Entry 8POW (X-ray diffraction, 1.61 A resolution); this record covers chains L and S.

Chain L:
Molecule: Uptake hydrogenase large subunit
Source organism: Cupriavidus necator H16
Notes: EC 1.12.99.6
Reference sequence: P31891 (MBHL_CUPNH); residue numbers follow UniProt; this construct covers 1-603
Amino-acid sequence (603 residues; row label = number of the first residue in the row):
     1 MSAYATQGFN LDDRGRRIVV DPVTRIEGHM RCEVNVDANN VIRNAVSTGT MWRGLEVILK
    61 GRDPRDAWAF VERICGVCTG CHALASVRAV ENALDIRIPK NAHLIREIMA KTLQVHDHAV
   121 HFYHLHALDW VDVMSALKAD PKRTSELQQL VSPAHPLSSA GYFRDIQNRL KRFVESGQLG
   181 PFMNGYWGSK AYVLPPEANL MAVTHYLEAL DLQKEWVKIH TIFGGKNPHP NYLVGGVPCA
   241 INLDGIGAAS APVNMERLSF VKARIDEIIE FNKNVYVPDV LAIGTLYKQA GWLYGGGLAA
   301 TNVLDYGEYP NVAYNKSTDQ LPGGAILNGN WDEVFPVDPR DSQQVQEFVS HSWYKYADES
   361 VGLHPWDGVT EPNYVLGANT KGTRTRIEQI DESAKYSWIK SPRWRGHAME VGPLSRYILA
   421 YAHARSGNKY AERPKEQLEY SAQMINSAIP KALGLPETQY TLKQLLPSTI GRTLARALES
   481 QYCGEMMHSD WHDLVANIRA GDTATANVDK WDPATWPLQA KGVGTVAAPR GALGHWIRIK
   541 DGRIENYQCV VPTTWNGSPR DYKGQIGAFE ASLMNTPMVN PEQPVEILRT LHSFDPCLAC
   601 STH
Not modelled in the structure: 1-2, 246-249
Modified / non-standard residues: C597 (S-hydroxycysteine; CSO)
Curated features (UniProtKB/Swiss-Prot):
  - binding site (Ni(2+)): C75, C78, C597, C600
Bound ions: Mg2+: E56, C549; ni-fe oxidized active center Ni: C75, C78, C597, C600
Residues lining bound ligands: ni-fe oxidized active center (NFV): C75, C78, C81, H82, A528, P529, R530, L533, V551, P552, T553, C597, C600
Reported in the primary citation:
  - ni-fe oxidized active center coordination: C597
  - post-translational modification sites: C597

Chain S:
Molecule: Uptake hydrogenase small subunit
Source organism: Cupriavidus necator H16
Notes: EC 1.12.99.6
Reference sequence: P31892 (MBHS_CUPNH); residues 1-317 here correspond to UniProt positions 44-360 (UniProt number = residue number + 43)
Amino-acid sequence (328 residues; numbered 1 to 328; the number before each row is that of its first residue):
     1 METKPRTPVL WLHGLECTGC SESFIRSAHP LAKDVVLSMI SLDYDDTLMA AAGHQAEAIL
    61 EEIMTKYKGN YILAVEGNPP LNQDGMSCII GGRPFIEQLK YVAKDAKAII SWGSCASWGC
   121 VQAAKPNPTQ ATPVHKVITD KPIIKVPGCP PIAEVMTGVI TYMLTFDRIP ELDRQGRPKM
   181 FYSQRIHDKC YRRPHFDAGQ FVEEWDDESA RKGFCLYKMG CKGPTTYNAC STTRWNEGTS
   241 FPIQSGHGCI GCSEDGFWDK GSFYDRLTGI SQFGVEANAD KIGGTASVVV GAAVTAHAAA
   301 SAIKRASKKN ETSGSEHRSA WSHPQFEK
Not modelled in the structure: 1-4, 269-328
Sequence notes: engineered mutation G19 (Cys62 in P31892); expression tag (318-328)
Curated features (UniProtKB/Swiss-Prot):
  - binding site ([4Fe-4S] cluster): C17, C20, C115, C149, H187, C190, C215, C221
  - binding site ([3Fe-4S] cluster): C230, C249, C252
Bound ions: Fe4S4 Fe: C17, C20, C115, C120, C149; 4Fe-4S cluster Fe: H187, C190, C215, C221; 3Fe-4S cluster Fe: C230, C249, C252
Residues lining bound ligands:
  - Fe4S4 (ER2): E16, C17, T18, G19, C20, E76, G113, S114, C115, C120, G148, C149, P150
  - 3Fe-4S cluster (F3S): I186, T226, N228, C230, W235, F241, P242, C249, I250, G251, C252, S253
  - 4Fe-4S cluster (SF4): I186, H187, C190, R192, R193, F196, C215, L216, Y217, C221, G223, P224, I243
Reported in the primary citation:
  - Fe4S4 coordination: C120

How chain L and chain S interact:
Pairs across the interface (202):
  V19(L) with H54(S)
  D21(L) with G53(S); E57(S); I90(S); G91(S), hydrogen bond (side chain-backbone); G92(S), hydrogen bond (side chain-backbone)
  P22(L) with Y44(S); A52(S); G53(S), hydrogen bond (backbone-backbone); E57(S); I90(S), hydrophobic
  T24(L) with D46(S); M49(S); A51(S), hydrogen bond (side chain-backbone); A52(S)
  R25(L) with D46(S), hydrogen bond (backbone-backbone); T47(S); L48(S); M49(S), hydrogen bond (side chain-backbone); A50(S), hydrogen bond (side chain-backbone)
  E27(L) with E16(S); C17(S); T18(S), hydrogen bond
  H29(L) with H13(S), hydrogen bond (side chain-backbone); G14(S), hydrogen bond (side chain-backbone); C88(S); I90(S)
  R31(L) with G92(S)
  T50(L) with S87(S); C88(S); I89(S), hydrogen bond (backbone-backbone)
  M51(L) with L15(S), hydrophobic; E16(S); S87(S)
  W52(L) with L15(S); S87(S), hydrogen bond (backbone-backbone); P128(S), hydrophobic; T129(S)
  R53(L) with E16(S); C17(S); Q122(S); P128(S)
  G54(L) with P128(S)
  L55(L) with V121(S), hydrophobic
  V57(L) with P126(S), hydrophobic
  I58(L) with V121(S); Q122(S); A124(S); K125(S); P126(S); P128(S)
  R62(L) with A124(S); K125(S), hydrogen bond (side chain-backbone); W258(S), hydrogen bond (side chain-backbone); D259(S), salt bridge
  R65(L) with Y264(S)
  D66(L) with S262(S), hydrogen bond; F263(S), hydrogen bond (side chain-backbone); Y264(S)
  W68(L) with H247(S); Y264(S), hydrogen bond
  A69(L) with W258(S); F263(S), hydrophobic
  F70(L) with V121(S), hydrophobic; W258(S), hydrophobic; F263(S), hydrophobic
  R73(L) with C17(S); V121(S); C149(S), hydrogen bond (side chain-backbone); W258(S)
  I74(L) with C17(S)
  C75(L) with C17(S), hydrophobic
  G76(L) with C17(S), hydrogen bond (backbone-backbone); G19(S); E22(S)
  V77(L) with C17(S); T18(S); E22(S)
  H116(L) with E22(S); R26(S), hydrogen bond
  H124(L) with L48(S)
  L125(L) with T47(S)
  R169(L) with K33(S); D34(S), salt bridge; L37(S); S38(S), hydrogen bond
  F173(L) with R6(S); V36(S); L37(S)
  S176(L) with R6(S), hydrogen bond
  Q178(L) with P5(S); R6(S), hydrogen bond (side chain-backbone); S41(S); Y67(S)
  G180(L) with L42(S); D43(S)
  P181(L) with L42(S); M49(S); A50(S), hydrogen bond (backbone-backbone)
  M183(L) with A51(S); I59(S); E62(S); I63(S), hydrophobic
  N184(L) with A51(S); Q55(S), hydrogen bond (side chain-backbone); I59(S)
  Y186(L) with A50(S); A51(S); A52(S), hydrogen bond (side chain-backbone); Q55(S), hydrogen bond
  W187(L) with A50(S), hydrophobic
  L210(L) with K33(S)
  D211(L) with L31(S); K33(S), salt bridge
  Q213(L) with I25(S), hydrogen bond (side chain-backbone); R26(S), hydrogen bond
  K214(L) with R26(S); S27(S); A28(S); L31(S)
  V217(L) with R26(S); N236(S)
  K218(L) with N236(S); E237(S), salt bridge; T239(S)
  T221(L) with W235(S); N236(S), hydrogen bond; T239(S); S240(S); S245(S), hydrogen bond (backbone-side chain)
  I222(L) with T239(S); S245(S), hydrogen bond (backbone-side chain)
  G225(L) with W235(S); S240(S); F241(S), hydrogen bond (backbone-backbone); P242(S); S245(S), hydrogen bond (backbone-side chain)
  K226(L) with C149(S), hydrogen bond (side chain-backbone); P150(S); W235(S); N236(S); P242(S); C252(S)
  N227(L) with R26(S), hydrogen bond; W235(S); N236(S), hydrogen bond (backbone-side chain)
  P228(L) with G19(S); E22(S); S23(S); P150(S)
  H229(L) with C17(S), hydrogen bond; C149(S); P150(S)
  N231(L) with P242(S); H247(S)
  Y232(L) with H247(S)
  L233(L) with W205(S)
  P238(L) with S245(S); G246(S); H247(S)
  C239(L) with S245(S), hydrogen bond (backbone-backbone)
  A240(L) with A210(S)
  I241(L) with R211(S)
  N242(L) with R211(S), hydrogen bond (side chain-backbone)
  S250(L) with K212(S); G213(S)
  A251(L) with R211(S)
  P252(L) with R192(S); Q244(S); S245(S); G246(S)
  R257(L) with T239(S), hydrogen bond (side chain-backbone)
  Y374(L) with Q83(S); M86(S)
  R384(L) with D84(S), salt bridge; M86(S)
  T385(L) with D84(S); M86(S); G92(S); R93(S); P94(S)
  R386(L) with G92(S); R93(S)
  I387(L) with M86(S), hydrophobic; G92(S), hydrogen bond (backbone-backbone)
  W398(L) with Q83(S); M86(S), hydrogen bond (side chain-backbone); S87(S)
  T503(L) with R211(S), hydrogen bond
  A504(L) with D206(S); R211(S)
  T505(L) with D206(S), hydrogen bond (backbone-side chain)
  A506(L) with W205(S), hydrophobic; D206(S)
  V508(L) with E204(S); W205(S)
  W511(L) with W205(S); Y264(S), hydrophobic
  E582(L) with Q55(S), hydrogen bond (backbone-side chain)
  P584(L) with Q55(S)
  L588(L) with A52(S), hydrophobic
  A599(L) with E16(S)
Also at the interface, not in a pair above, chain L (94 interface residues in all): V20, I26, G28, L128, F182, G185, L207, E215, F223, G224, F260, W353, P372
Also at the interface, not in a pair above, chain S (91 interface residues in all): P8, A56, A58, E97, Y191, I250

In short:
The interface between chain L and chain S involves 94 residues on one side and 91 on the other; the contacts
include 46 hydrogen bonds and 5 salt bridges. Polar contacts include R62(L)-D259(S), R169(L)-D34(S) and
D211(L)-K33(S). The paper reports ni-fe oxidized active center coordination by C597(L); Fe4S4 coordination by
C120(S).
Chain L is Uptake hydrogenase large subunit and chain S is Uptake hydrogenase small subunit, both from
Cupriavidus necator H16; the structure, Crystal Structure of the C19G variant of the membrane-bound
[NiFe]-Hydrogenase from Cupriavidus necator in the air-oxidized ..., was determined by X-ray diffraction
together with 8POY, 8POX, 8POZ, 8POU and 8POV from the same study.
